PDB entry 6NE9 | X-ray diffraction, 1.74 A resolution | chains A and B

Chain A (and B):
Protein: Isoamylase protein
From: Bacteroides intestinalis
Notes: chain B of this document is another copy of the same molecule, construct and numbering; everything in this record applies to it too
Amino-acid sequence (382 residues; row label = number of the first residue in the row):
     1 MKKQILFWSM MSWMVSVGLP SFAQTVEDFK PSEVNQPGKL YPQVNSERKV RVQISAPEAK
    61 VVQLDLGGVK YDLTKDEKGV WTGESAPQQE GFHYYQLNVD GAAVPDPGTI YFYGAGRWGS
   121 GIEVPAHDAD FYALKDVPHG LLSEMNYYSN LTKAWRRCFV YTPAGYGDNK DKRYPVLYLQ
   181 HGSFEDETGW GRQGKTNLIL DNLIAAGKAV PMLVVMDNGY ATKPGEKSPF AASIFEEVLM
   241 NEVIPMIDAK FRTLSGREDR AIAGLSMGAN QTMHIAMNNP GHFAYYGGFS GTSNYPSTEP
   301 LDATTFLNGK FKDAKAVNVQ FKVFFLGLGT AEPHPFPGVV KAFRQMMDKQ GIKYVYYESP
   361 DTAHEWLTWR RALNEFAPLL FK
Disordered / not traced: 1-24, 293-300 (chain B: 1-24, 227-229)
Modified positions: Mse1, Mse10, Mse11, Mse14, Mse145, Mse240, Mse273, Mse277, Mse346, Mse347 (selenomethionine); Mse212, Mse216, Mse246, Mse267 (selenomethionine; parent Met)
What the authors report for this chain:
  - catalytic residues: Ser266, Glu332, His364 (by similarity / conservation)
  - mutagenesis - S266A, E332A, H364A: abolished catalytic activity
  - conformationally variable residues (order/disorder transition): Thr292 to Pro300
  - specificity-determining residues: Tyr295

Interface between chain A and chain B:
Pairs across the interface (63):
  Gln36(A) - Arg117(B)
  Gln36(A) - Trp118(B)  hydrogen bond (side chain-backbone)
  Pro37(A) - Tyr113(B)
  Ser55(A) - Gly101(B)
  Ser55(A) - Ala102(B)
  Ala56(A) - Asp100(B)
  Ala56(A) - Gly101(B)
  Ala56(A) - Ala102(B)  hydrophobic
  Pro57(A) - Asp100(B)
  Pro57(A) - Gly101(B)
  Glu58(A) - Lys60(B)  hydrogen bond (backbone-side chain)
  Glu58(A) - Asp100(B)  hydrogen bond (backbone-backbone)
  Glu58(A) - Gly101(B)
  Ala59(A) - Asp100(B)  hydrogen bond (backbone-backbone)
  Lys60(A) - Glu58(B)  hydrogen bond (side chain-backbone)
  Val99(A) - Val99(B)
  Asp100(A) - Ala56(B)
  Asp100(A) - Pro57(B)
  Asp100(A) - Glu58(B)  hydrogen bond (backbone-backbone)
  Asp100(A) - Ala59(B)  hydrogen bond (backbone-backbone)
  Asp100(A) - Asp100(B)
  Gly101(A) - Ser55(B)
  Gly101(A) - Ala56(B)
  Gly101(A) - Pro57(B)
  Gly101(A) - Glu58(B)  hydrogen bond (backbone-side chain)
  Ala102(A) - Ser55(B)
  Ala102(A) - Ala56(B)  hydrophobic
  Ala103(A) - Pro107(B)
  Val104(A) - Ile54(B)  hydrophobic
  Pro105(A) - Tyr111(B)
  Pro107(A) - Ala103(B)
  Ile110(A) - Trp118(B)
  Tyr111(A) - Pro105(B)
  Tyr111(A) - Tyr111(B)  hydrophobic
  Tyr111(A) - Trp118(B)
  Tyr113(A) - Pro37(B)
  Gly116(A) - Lys39(B)  hydrogen bond (backbone-side chain)
  Arg117(A) - Gln36(B)
  Trp118(A) - Gln36(B)  hydrogen bond (backbone-side chain)
  Trp118(A) - Ile110(B)
  Trp118(A) - Tyr111(B)
  Leu134(A) - Trp155(B)  hydrophobic
  Lys135(A) - Trp155(B)
  Asp136(A) - Trp155(B)
  His139(A) - Trp155(B)
  Leu141(A) - Glu144(B)
  Leu141(A) - Mse145(B)  hydrophobic
  Leu141(A) - Phe251(B)  hydrophobic
  Leu142(A) - Leu142(B)
  Leu142(A) - Ser143(B)
  Leu142(A) - Glu144(B)  hydrogen bond (backbone-backbone)
  Ser143(A) - Leu142(B)
  Ser143(A) - Ser143(B)  hydrogen bond
  Glu144(A) - Leu141(B)
  Glu144(A) - Leu142(B)  hydrogen bond (backbone-backbone)
  Mse145(A) - Leu141(B)  hydrophobic
  Asn146(A) - His139(B)
  Trp155(A) - Leu134(B)  hydrophobic
  Trp155(A) - Lys135(B)
  Trp155(A) - Asp136(B)
  Trp155(A) - His139(B)
  Lys170(A) - Arg252(B)
  Phe251(A) - Leu141(B)  hydrophobic
Other interface residues (no listed pair), chain A (40 interface residues in all): Lys39, Ile54, Gly140, Asn197, Lys250
Other interface residues (no listed pair), chain B (42 interface residues in all): Val104, Gly116, Gly140, Asn146, Asp168, Lys170, Arg173, Asn197

Summary:
40 residues of chain A and 42 residues of chain B are in contact; the contacts include 13 hydrogen bonds.
Polar contacts include Gln36(A)-Trp118(B), Glu58(A)-Lys60(B) and Gly101(A)-Glu58(B). From the paper: catalytic
residues Ser266(A), Glu332(A) and His364(A); S266A, E332A and H364A of chain A abolish catalytic activity.
Chain A and chain B are both Isoamylase protein (Bacteroides intestinalis); the structure, Bacteroides
intestinalis acetyl xylan esterase (BACINT_01039), was determined by X-ray diffraction together with 6MOT and
6MLY from the same study.
